PDB entry 8ZBZ | electron microscopy, 4.71 A resolution (low resolution: residue-level contacts below are approximate; hydrogen-bond / salt-bridge calls are withheld) | chains C and N of the 9 polymer chains in the assembly

# Chain C
Molecule: Spike glycoprotein
Organism: Severe acute respiratory syndrome coronavirus 2
UniProt: P0DTC2 (SPIKE_SARS2); aligned to UniProt positions 14-1204 over residues 17-1211 (the alignment contains insertions or deletions, so no single offset holds)
Sequence (1240 residues; each row starts with the number of its first residue; note: 4 numbers in that range are skipped by the numbering (no residue carries them; nothing is unmodelled there)):
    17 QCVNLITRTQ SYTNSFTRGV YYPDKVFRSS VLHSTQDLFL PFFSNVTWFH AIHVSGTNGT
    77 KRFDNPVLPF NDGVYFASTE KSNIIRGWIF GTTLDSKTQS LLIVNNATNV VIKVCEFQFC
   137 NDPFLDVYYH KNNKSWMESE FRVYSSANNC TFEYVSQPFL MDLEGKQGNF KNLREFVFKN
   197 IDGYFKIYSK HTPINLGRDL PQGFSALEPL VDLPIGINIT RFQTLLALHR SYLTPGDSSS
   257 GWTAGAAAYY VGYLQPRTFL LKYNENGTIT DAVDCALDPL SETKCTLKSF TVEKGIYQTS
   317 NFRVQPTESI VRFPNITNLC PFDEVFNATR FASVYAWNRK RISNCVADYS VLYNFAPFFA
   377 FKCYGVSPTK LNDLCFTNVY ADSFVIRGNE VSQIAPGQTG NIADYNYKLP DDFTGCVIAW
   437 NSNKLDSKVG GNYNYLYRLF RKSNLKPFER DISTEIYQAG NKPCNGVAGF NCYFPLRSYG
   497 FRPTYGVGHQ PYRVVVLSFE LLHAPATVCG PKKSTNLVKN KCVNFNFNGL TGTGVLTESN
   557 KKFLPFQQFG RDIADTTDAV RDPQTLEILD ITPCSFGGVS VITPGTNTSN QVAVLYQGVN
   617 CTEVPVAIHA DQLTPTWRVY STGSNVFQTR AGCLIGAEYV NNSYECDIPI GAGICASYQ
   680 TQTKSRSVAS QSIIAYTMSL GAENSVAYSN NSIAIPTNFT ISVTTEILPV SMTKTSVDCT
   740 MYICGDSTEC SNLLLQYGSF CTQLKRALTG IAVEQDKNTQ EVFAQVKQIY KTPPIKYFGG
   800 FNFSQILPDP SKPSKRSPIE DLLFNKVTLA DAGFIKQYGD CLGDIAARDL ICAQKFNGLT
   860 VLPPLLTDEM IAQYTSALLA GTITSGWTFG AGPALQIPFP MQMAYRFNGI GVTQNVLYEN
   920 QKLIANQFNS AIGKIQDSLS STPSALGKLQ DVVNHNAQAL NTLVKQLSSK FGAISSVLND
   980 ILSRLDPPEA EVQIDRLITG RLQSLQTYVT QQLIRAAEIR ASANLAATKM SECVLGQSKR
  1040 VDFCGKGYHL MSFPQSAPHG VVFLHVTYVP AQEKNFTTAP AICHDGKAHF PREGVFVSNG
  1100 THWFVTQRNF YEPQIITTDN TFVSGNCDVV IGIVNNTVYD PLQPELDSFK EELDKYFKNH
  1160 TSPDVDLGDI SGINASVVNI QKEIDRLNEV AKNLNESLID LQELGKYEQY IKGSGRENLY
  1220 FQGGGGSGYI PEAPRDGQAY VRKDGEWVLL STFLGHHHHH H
Unresolved in the structure: 17-26, 69-81, 96-99, 143-153, 161-167, 177-186, 211-214, 246-261, 621-640, 680-690, 828-855, 1148-1260
Construct notes: variant Ile22 (Thr19 in P0DTC2), Ser27 (Ala in P0DTC2), Asp142 (Gly in P0DTC2), Gly213 (Val in P0DTC2), Asp339 (Gly in P0DTC2), Phe371 (Ser in P0DTC2), Pro373 (Ser in P0DTC2), Phe375 (Ser in P0DTC2), Ala376 (Thr in P0DTC2), Asn405 (Asp in P0DTC2), Ser408 (Arg in P0DTC2), Asn417 (Lys in P0DTC2), Lys440 (Asn in P0DTC2), Asn477 (Ser in P0DTC2), Lys478 (Thr in P0DTC2), Ala484 (Glu in P0DTC2), Arg493 (Gln in P0DTC2), Arg498 (Gln in P0DTC2), Tyr501 (Asn in P0DTC2), His505 (Tyr in P0DTC2), Gly614 (Asp in P0DTC2), Tyr655 (His in P0DTC2), Lys683 (Asn679 in P0DTC2), Lys764 (Asn in P0DTC2), Tyr796 (Asp in P0DTC2), His954 (Gln in P0DTC2), Lys969 (Asn in P0DTC2); engineered mutation Pro817 (Phe in P0DTC2), Pro892 (Ala in P0DTC2), Pro899 (Ala in P0DTC2), Pro942 (Ala in P0DTC2), Pro986 (Lys in P0DTC2), Pro987 (Val in P0DTC2); expression tag (1212-1260)
Curated features (UniProtKB/Swiss-Prot):
  - glycosylation (N-linked (GlcNAc...) asparagine): Asn20 (complex), Asn125 (hybrid), Asn334 (complex), Asn606 (hybrid)
Disulfide bonds: Cys291-Cys301, Cys336-Cys361, Cys379-Cys432, Cys391-Cys525, Cys480-Cys488, Cys538-Cys590, Cys617-Cys649, Cys662-Cys671, Cys738-Cys760, Cys743-Cys749, Cys1032-Cys1043, Cys1082-Cys1126
Covalent attachments: N-acetylglucosamine (NAG) linked to Asn61, Asn122, Asn234, Asn282, Asn331, Asn343, Asn603, Asn616, Asn657, Asn709, Asn717, Asn801, Asn1074, Asn1098, Asn1134

# Chain N
Molecule: Light chain of D1F6 Fab
Organism: Homo sapiens
Notes: antibody fragment or engineered binder
Sequence (223 residues; each row starts with the number of its first residue):
     1 QPVLTQPPSA SGPPGQSVSI SCSGSRSNIG TNFVYWYQQL PGAAPKLLIY KNDQRPSGVP
    61 ERFFGSKSGT SASLAISGLR SEDEVDYYCA AWDDSLSGHV FGAGTKVTVL GTKLTVLGQP
   121 KAAPSVTLFP PSSEELQANK ATLVCLISDF YPGAVTVAWK ADSSPVKAGV ETTTPSKQSN
   181 NKYAASSYLS LTPEQWKSHR SYSCQVTHEG STVEKTVAPT ECS
Unresolved in the structure: 1, 111-117, 222-223
Disulfide bonds: Cys22-Cys89, Cys145-Cys204

# Interface between chain C and chain N
Residue-residue contacts (12; chain C residue first):
  Ile472(C) with Thr31(N)
  Asn481(C) with Arg26(N)
  Gly482(C) with Arg26(N); Gly30(N)
  Val483(C) with Gly30(N); Gly69(N)
  Ala484(C) with Gly30(N); Lys67(N)
  Gly485(C) with Lys67(N)
  Phe486(C) with Ser68(N); Gly69(N)
  Phe490(C) with Thr31(N)

# Summary
Chain C and chain N form an interface of 8 and 6 residues respectively. Covalently linked N-acetylglucosamine:
at Asn61(C), Asn122(C), Asn234(C), Asn282(C), Asn331(C) and Asn343(C) and 9 more.
Here chain C is Spike glycoprotein (Severe acute respiratory syndrome coronavirus 2) and chain N is Light
chain of D1F6 Fab (Homo sapiens). Entry 8ZBZ (SARS-CoV-2 Omicron BA.2 spike trimer (6P) in complex with 3 D1F6
Fabs (1 RBD up)) was determined by electron microscopy (same publication as 8ZBY, 8ZC0, 8ZC1, 8ZC2, 8ZC3,
8ZC4, 8ZC5 and 8ZC6).
